Entry 2H8F (X-ray diffraction, 1.30 A resolution); this record covers chains A and B of the 4 polymer chains in the assembly.

# Chain A
Name: Hemoglobin alpha subunit
From: Trematomus bernacchii
UniProtKB: P80043 (HBA_PAGBE); numbering as in UniProt (aligned over 1-142)
Amino-acid sequence (143 residues; row label = number of the first residue in the row; numbering starts at 0):
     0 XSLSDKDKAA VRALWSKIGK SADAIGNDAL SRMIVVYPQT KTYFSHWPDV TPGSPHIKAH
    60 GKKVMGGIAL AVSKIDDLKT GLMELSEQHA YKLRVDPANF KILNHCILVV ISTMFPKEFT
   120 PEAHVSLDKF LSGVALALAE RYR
Modified residues: ACE (acetyl group) at position 0
Swiss-Prot annotation at these positions:
  - binding site (O2): His59
  - binding site (heme b): His88
  - modified residue: Ser1 (N-acetylserine)

# Chain B
Name: Hemoglobin beta subunit
From: Trematomus bernacchii
UniProtKB: P80044 (HBB_PAGBE); residue numbers follow UniProt; this construct covers 1-146
Amino-acid sequence (146 residues; numbered 1 to 146; the number before each row is that of its first residue):
     1 VEWTDKERSI ISDIFSHMDY DDIGPKALSR CLIVYPWTQR HFSGFGNLYN AEAIIGNANV
    61 AAHGIKVLHG LDRGVKNMDN IAATYADLST LHSEKLHVDP DNFKLLSDCI TIVLAAKMGH
   121 AFTAETQGAF QKFLAVVVSA LGKQYH

# Interface between chain A and chain B
Pairs across the interface (30):
  Arg31(A) - Phe122(B)  hydrogen bond (side chain-backbone)
  Arg31(A) - Thr123(B)
  Arg31(A) - Ala124(B)
  Arg31(A) - Gln127(B)  hydrogen bond
  Val34(A) - Ala124(B)  hydrophobic
  Val35(A) - Ala124(B)
  Val35(A) - Gln127(B)
  Val35(A) - Gly128(B)
  Val35(A) - Gln131(B)
  Tyr36(A) - Gln131(B)  hydrogen bond
  His104(A) - Asp108(B)
  His104(A) - Gln131(B)  hydrogen bond
  Val108(A) - Phe122(B)  hydrophobic
  Val108(A) - Gln127(B)
  Ser111(A) - Ile112(B)  hydrogen bond (side chain-backbone)
  Ser111(A) - Ala116(B)  hydrogen bond (side chain-backbone)
  Thr112(A) - Ala115(B)
  Thr112(A) - Gly119(B)
  Pro115(A) - Ala116(B)  hydrophobic
  Phe118(A) - Arg30(B)  hydrogen bond (backbone-side chain)
  Thr119(A) - Arg30(B)
  Pro120(A) - Arg30(B)
  Pro120(A) - Ile33(B)  hydrophobic
  Glu121(A) - Ala51(B)
  His123(A) - Arg30(B)  hydrogen bond
  His123(A) - Val34(B)
  His123(A) - Ile112(B)
  Val124(A) - Ile33(B)
  Val124(A) - Val34(B)
  Asp127(A) - Tyr35(B)
Interface residues without a listed pair, chain A (19 interface residues in all): Ser30, Cys105, Leu107
Interface residues without a listed pair, chain B (19 interface residues in all): Ile55, Thr111, Glu125

# Overview
Chain A and chain B each contribute 19 residues to their interface, with 8 hydrogen bonds. Among the polar
pairs are Arg31(A)-Phe122(B), Arg31(A)-Gln127(B) and Tyr36(A)-Gln131(B). From UniProt: O2-binding residue
His59(A) and heme b-binding residue His88(A) on chain A.
Here chain A is Hemoglobin alpha subunit and chain B is Hemoglobin beta subunit, both from Trematomus
bernacchii. Entry 2H8F (Crystal structure of deoxy hemoglobin from Trematomus bernacchii at pH 6.2) was
determined by X-ray diffraction (same publication as 2H8D).
